Entry 7TKU (electron microscopy, 4.00 A resolution); this record covers chains A and B of the 8 polymer chains in the assembly.

== Chain A ==
Molecule: Replication factor C subunit 1
Source organism: Saccharomyces cerevisiae
Reference sequence: P38630 (RFC1_YEAST); numbering as in UniProt (aligned over 1-861)
Amino-acid sequence (861 residues; numbered 1 to 861; the number before each row is that of its first residue):
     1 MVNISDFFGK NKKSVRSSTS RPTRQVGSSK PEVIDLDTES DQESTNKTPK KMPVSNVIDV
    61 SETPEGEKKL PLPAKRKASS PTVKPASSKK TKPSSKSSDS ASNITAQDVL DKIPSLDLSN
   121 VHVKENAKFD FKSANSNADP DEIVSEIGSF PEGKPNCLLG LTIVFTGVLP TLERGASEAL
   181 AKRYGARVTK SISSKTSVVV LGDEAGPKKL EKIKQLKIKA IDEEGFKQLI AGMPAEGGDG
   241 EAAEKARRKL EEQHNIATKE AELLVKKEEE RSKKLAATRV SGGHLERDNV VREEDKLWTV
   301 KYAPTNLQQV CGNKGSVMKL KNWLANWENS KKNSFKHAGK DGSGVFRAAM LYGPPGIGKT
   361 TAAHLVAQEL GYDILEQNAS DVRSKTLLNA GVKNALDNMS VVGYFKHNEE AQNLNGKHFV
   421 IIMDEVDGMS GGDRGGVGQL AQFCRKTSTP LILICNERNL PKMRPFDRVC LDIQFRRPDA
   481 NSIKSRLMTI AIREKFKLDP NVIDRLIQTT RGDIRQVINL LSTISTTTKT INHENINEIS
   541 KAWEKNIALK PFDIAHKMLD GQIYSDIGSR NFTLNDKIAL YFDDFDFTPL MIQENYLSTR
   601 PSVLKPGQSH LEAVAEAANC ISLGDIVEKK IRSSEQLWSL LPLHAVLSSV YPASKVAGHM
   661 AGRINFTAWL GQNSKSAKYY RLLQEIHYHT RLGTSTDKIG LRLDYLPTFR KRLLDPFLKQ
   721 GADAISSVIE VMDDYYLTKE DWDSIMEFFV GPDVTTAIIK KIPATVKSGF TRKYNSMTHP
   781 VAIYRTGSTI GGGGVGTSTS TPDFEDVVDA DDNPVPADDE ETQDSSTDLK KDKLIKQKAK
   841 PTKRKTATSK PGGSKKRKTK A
Disordered / not traced: 1-290, 432-434, 780-861
Metal / ion sites: Mg2+: T360 (together with ATP-gamma-S)
Small-molecule neighbours: ATP-gamma-S (AGS; phosphothiophosphoric acid-adenylate ester): T299, Y302, A303, P304, Q309, V310, C311, P355, G356, I357, G358, K359, T360, T361, R486, I514, R515
Swiss-Prot annotation at these positions:
  - motif (Nuclear localization signal): K830 to L834, K855 to K860
  - binding site (ATP): T299, C311, G353 to T361, N456
  - modified residue: T38 (Phosphothreonine), S40 (Phosphoserine), T63 (Phosphothreonine)
  - mutagenesis: D427 (D427H: In cs mutant CDC44-2; causes cell cycle arrest), G436 (G436R: In cs mutant CDC44-3/4; causes cell cycle arrest), G512 (G512A: In cs mutant CDC44-9; no effect), D513 (D513N: In cs mutants CDC44-1/5/8 and CDC44-9; causes cell cycle arrest)
Reported in the primary citation:
  - conformationally variable residues: L549
  - mutagenesis - W638G: decreased catalytic activity on PCNA and DNA
  - mutagenesis - F582A: unchanged catalytic activity on DNA
  - mutagenesis - F582A: unchanged binding to DNA
  - mutagenesis - F582A, W638G: unchanged growth

== Chain B ==
Molecule: Replication factor C subunit 4
Source organism: Saccharomyces cerevisiae
Reference sequence: P40339 (RFC4_YEAST); residues 1-323 here = UniProt positions 1-323
Amino-acid sequence (323 residues; row label = number of the first residue in the row):
     1 MSKTLSLQLP WVEKYRPQVL SDIVGNKETI DRLQQIAKDG NMPHMIISGM PGIGKTTSVH
    61 CLAHELLGRS YADGVLELNA SDDRGIDVVR NQIKHFAQKK LHLPPGKHKI VILDEADSMT
   121 AGAQQALRRT MELYSNSTRF AFACNQSNKI IEPLQSRCAI LRYSKLSDED VLKRLLQIIK
   181 LEDVKYTNDG LEAIIFTAEG DMRQAINNLQ STVAGHGLVN ADNVFKIVDS PHPLIVKKML
   241 LASNLEDSIQ ILRTDLWKKG YSSIDIVTTS FRVTKNLAQV KESVRLEMIK EIGLTHMRIL
   301 EGVGTYLQLA SMLAKIHKLN NKA
Disordered / not traced: 1-4, 323
Metal / ion sites: Mg2+: T56 (together with ATP-gamma-S)
Small-molecule neighbours:
  - ATP-gamma-S (AGS; phosphothiophosphoric acid-adenylate ester), molecule 1: V12, E13, Y15, R16, P17, D22, I23, V24, G25, P51, G52, I53, G54, K55, T56, T57, N145, L166, R174, M202, R203, I206
  - ATP-gamma-S (AGS), molecule 2: R128, P153, R157
Swiss-Prot annotation at these positions:
  - binding site (ATP): V12, V24, G49 to T57, N145, R203

== Chain A / chain B interface ==
Pairs across the interface (66; chain A residue first):
  E294(A) - N41(B)
  D295(A) - N41(B)
  D295(A) - P105(B)
  D295(A) - H108(B)
  D295(A) - R139(B)  hydrogen bond (backbone-side chain)
  K296(A) - N41(B)
  L297(A) - P43(B)  hydrophobic
  L297(A) - H44(B)
  L297(A) - S135(B)
  L297(A) - R139(B)
  W298(A) - N41(B)
  P355(A) - E152(B)
  E376(A) - R129(B)  salt bridge
  N378(A) - R129(B)
  A379(A) - R90(B)  hydrogen bond (backbone-side chain)
  A379(A) - Q125(B)
  S380(A) - R90(B)  hydrogen bond (backbone-side chain)
  S380(A) - K94(B)
  S380(A) - A126(B)
  S380(A) - T130(B)
  D381(A) - R90(B)
  V382(A) - R90(B)
  E425(A) - R128(B)  salt bridge
  E425(A) - R129(B)
  E425(A) - R157(B)  salt bridge
  G428(A) - Q125(B)
  S430(A) - G122(B)
  D513(A) - S156(B)
  R515(A) - R157(B)
  Q516(A) - S156(B)
  Q516(A) - C158(B)
  N519(A) - R157(B)  hydrogen bond (side chain-backbone)
  T523(A) - R32(B)
  T523(A) - A159(B)
  I524(A) - R32(B)
  T526(A) - R32(B)
  T526(A) - Q35(B)
  T527(A) - R32(B)
  A542(A) - R162(B)
  W543(A) - A159(B)  hydrophobic
  W543(A) - I160(B)
  E544(A) - R162(B)  hydrogen bond (backbone-side chain)
  N546(A) - R162(B)  hydrogen bond
  L574(A) - K275(B)
  L574(A) - E282(B)
  L574(A) - L286(B)  hydrophobic
  N575(A) - K275(B)
  N575(A) - N276(B)  hydrogen bond
  K577(A) - E282(B)  salt bridge
  I578(A) - K275(B)
  D583(A) - N148(B)
  L623(A) - K290(B)
  V627(A) - M297(B)  hydrophobic
  K630(A) - E301(B)  salt bridge
  S639(A) - H296(B)
  L640(A) - H296(B)
  L640(A) - M297(B)  hydrophobic
  P642(A) - F271(B)  hydrophobic
  L643(A) - G293(B)
  L643(A) - M297(B)  hydrophobic
  V646(A) - L286(B)  hydrophobic
  V646(A) - I289(B)  hydrophobic
  V650(A) - L286(B)  hydrophobic
  Y651(A) - L286(B)  hydrophobic
  Y651(A) - E287(B)
  S654(A) - L286(B)
Also at the interface, not in a pair above, chain A (50 interface residues in all): R292, D427, K545, I547, S569, L637, L647
Also at the interface, not in a pair above, chain B (44 interface residues in all): D39, N136, S147, Q155, L161, R285, L300

== In short ==
50 residues of chain A face 44 of chain B across their interface, with 7 hydrogen bonds and 5 salt bridges.
Polar pairs include E376(A)-R129(B), E425(A)-R128(B) and E425(A)-R157(B). One ATP-gamma-S molecule is bound
between chain A and chain B. From the paper: W638G of chain A reduces catalytic activity on PCNA and DNA;
conformational variability at L549(A).
Chain A is Replication factor C subunit 1 and chain B is Replication factor C subunit 4, both from
Saccharomyces cerevisiae; the structure, Structure of the yeast clamp loader (Replication Factor C RFC) bound
to the open sliding clamp ..., was determined by electron microscopy (same publication as 7THJ, 7THV, 7TI8,
7TIB, 7TIC and 7TID).
